PDB entry 1TZ2 | X-ray diffraction, 2.10 A resolution | chains B and C of the 4 polymer chains in the assembly

Chain B (and C):
Molecule: 1-aminocyclopropane-1-carboxylate deaminase
Organism: Pseudomonas sp
Notes: EC 3.5.99.7; chain C of this document is another copy of the same molecule, construct and numbering; everything in this record applies to it too
Reference sequence: Q00740 (1A1D_PSEUD); residues 1-338 here = UniProt positions 1-338
Sequence (338 residues; row label = number of the first residue in the row):
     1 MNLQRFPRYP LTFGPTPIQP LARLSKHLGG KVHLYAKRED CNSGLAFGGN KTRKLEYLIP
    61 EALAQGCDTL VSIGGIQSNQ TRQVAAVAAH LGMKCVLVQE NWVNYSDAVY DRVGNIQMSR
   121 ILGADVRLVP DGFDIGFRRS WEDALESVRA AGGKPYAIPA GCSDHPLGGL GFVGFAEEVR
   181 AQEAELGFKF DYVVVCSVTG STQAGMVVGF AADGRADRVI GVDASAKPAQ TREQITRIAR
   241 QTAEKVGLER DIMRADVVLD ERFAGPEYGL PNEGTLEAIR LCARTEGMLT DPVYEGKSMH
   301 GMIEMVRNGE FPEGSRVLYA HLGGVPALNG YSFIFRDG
Not modelled in the structure: 130-139 (chain C: fully traced)
Swiss-Prot annotation at these positions:
  - active site: Ser78 (Nucleophile)
  - modified residue: Lys51 (N6-(pyridoxal phosphate)lysine)
Glycans and other covalent adducts: pyridoxal phosphate (PLP) linked to Lys51
Small-molecule neighbours: 1-aminocyclopropanecarboxylic acid / pyridoxal phosphate: Asn50, Lys54, Gly75, Ser78, Asn79, Gln80, Trp102, Gly161, Ser163, Cys196, Ser197, Val198, Thr199, Gly200, Ser201, Thr202, Tyr268, Tyr294, Glu295, Leu322, Gly323, Gly324

Chain B / chain C interface:
Pairs across the interface (22):
  Ile76(B) with Phe333(C), hydrophobic
  Tyr105(B) with Ser106(C), hydrogen bond
  Ser106(B) with Tyr105(C), hydrogen bond; Asp107(C); Phe333(C); Ile334(C)
  Asp107(B) with Ser106(C); Asp107(C); Ala108(C), hydrogen bond (side chain-backbone); Phe333(C)
  Ala108(B) with Asp107(C), hydrogen bond (backbone-side chain); Ser332(C)
  Tyr110(B) with Phe333(C), hydrophobic
  Asp111(B) with Phe333(C)
  Ser332(B) with Ala108(C)
  Phe333(B) with Ile76(C), hydrophobic; Ser106(C); Asp107(C); Asp111(C)
  Ile334(B) with Ser106(C)
  Arg336(B) with Asp131(C), salt bridge
  Asp337(B) with Pro130(C)
Interface residues without a listed pair, chain B (14 interface residues in all): Asn101, Val109
Interface residues without a listed pair, chain C (16 interface residues in all): Asn101, Val109, Tyr110, Val129, Arg336

In short:
The interface between chain B and chain C involves 14 residues on one side and 16 on the other; the contacts
include 4 hydrogen bonds and 1 salt bridge. Polar pairs include Arg336(B)-Asp131(C), Tyr105(B)-Ser106(C) and
Asp107(B)-Ala108(C). Bound to chain B: 1-aminocyclopropanecarboxylic acid / pyridoxal phosphate.
Both chains are 1-aminocyclopropane-1-carboxylate deaminase (Pseudomonas sp). Entry 1TZ2 (Crystal structure of
1-aminocyclopropane-1-carboyxlate deaminase complexed with ACC) was determined by X-ray diffraction together
with 1TYZ, 1TZJ, 1TZK and 1TZM from the same study.
